7UL3 - chains A and C of the 4 polymer chains in the assembly; structure by electron microscopy, 3.00 A resolution.

# Chain A
Protein: Histamine H2 receptor
Source organism: Homo sapiens
UniProtKB: chimeric construct of P25021, A0A8B8VNB6: residues 1-199 from P25021 (HRH2_HUMAN) positions 1-199 (same numbers); residues 202-245 from A0A8B8VNB6 positions 246-285 (offset varies); residues 246-359 from P25021 (HRH2_HUMAN) positions 246-359 (same numbers)
Amino-acid sequence (400 residues; numbered -38 to 365; 4 numbers in that range are skipped by the numbering (no residue carries them; nothing is unmodelled there); the number before each row is that of its first residue; numbers below 1 keep their minus sign (Asp-38 is residue -38)):
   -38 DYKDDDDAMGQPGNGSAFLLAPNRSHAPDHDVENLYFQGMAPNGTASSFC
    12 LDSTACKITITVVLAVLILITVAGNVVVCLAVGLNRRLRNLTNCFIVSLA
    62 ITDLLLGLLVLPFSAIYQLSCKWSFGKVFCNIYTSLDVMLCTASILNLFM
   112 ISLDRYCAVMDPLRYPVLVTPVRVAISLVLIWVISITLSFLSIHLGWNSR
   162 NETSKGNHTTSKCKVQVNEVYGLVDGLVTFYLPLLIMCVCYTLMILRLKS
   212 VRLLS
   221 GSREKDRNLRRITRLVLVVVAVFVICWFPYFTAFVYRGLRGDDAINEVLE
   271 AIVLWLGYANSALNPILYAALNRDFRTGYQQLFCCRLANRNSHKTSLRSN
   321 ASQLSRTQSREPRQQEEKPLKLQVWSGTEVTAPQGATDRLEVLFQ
Not modelled in the structure: -38 to 15, 159-173, 221, 304-365
Cystine bridges: Cys91-Cys174
Sequence notes: expression tag (-38 to 0, 360-365); linker (200-201)
Residues lining bound ligands: famotidine (FO9): Asp98, Val99, Cys102, Thr103, Cys174, Lys175, Val176, Asp186, Thr190, Trp247, Tyr250, Phe254, Arg257, Glu270, Leu274, Tyr278
Swiss-Prot annotation at these positions:
  - site: Asp98 (Essential for histamine binding), Asp186 (Essential for tiotidine binding and implicated in H2 selectivity), Thr190 (Implicated in histamine binding)
  - glycosylation: Asn4 (N-linked (GlcNAc...) asparagine)
  - lipidation: Cys305 (S-palmitoyl cysteine)

# Chain C
Protein: Nanobody 6M
Source organism: synthetic construct
Notes: antibody fragment or engineered binder
Amino-acid sequence (131 residues; numbered 3 to 133; the number before each row is that of its first residue):
     3 QRQLVESGGGLVQPGGSLRLSCAASGTIFRLYDMGWFRQAPGKEREGVAS
    53 ITSGGSTKYADSVKGRFTISRDNAKNTVYLQMNSLEPEDTAVYYCNAEYR
   103 TGIWEELLDGWGKGTPVTVSSHHHHHHEPEA
Not modelled in the structure: 3, 28-30, 124-133
Cystine bridges: Cys24-Cys97

# Interface between chain A and chain C
Residue-residue contacts (11; chain A residue first):
  Leu209(A) - Trp106(C)  hydrophobic
  Lys210(A) - Ile105(C)
  Arg213(A) - Tyr34(C)
  Arg213(A) - Arg102(C)  hydrogen bond (backbone-side chain)
  Arg223(A) - Leu109(C)  hydrogen bond (side chain-backbone)
  Arg223(A) - Asp111(C)  salt bridge
  Asp226(A) - Arg102(C)  salt bridge
  Arg230(A) - Arg102(C)
  Arg230(A) - Ile105(C)  hydrogen bond (side chain-backbone)
  Arg230(A) - Trp106(C)
  Arg234(A) - Trp106(C)
Other interface residues (no listed pair), chain A (12 interface residues in all): Ile206, Ser211, Val212, Thr233, Leu237
Other interface residues (no listed pair), chain C (10 interface residues in all): Phe31, Arg32, Glu107, Leu110

# Overview
The interface between chain A and chain C involves 12 residues on one side and 10 on the other; the contacts
include 3 hydrogen bonds and 2 salt bridges. Polar contacts include Arg223(A)-Asp111(C), Asp226(A)-Arg102(C)
and Arg213(A)-Arg102(C). Ligands of chain A: famotidine.
Chain A is Histamine H2 receptor (Homo sapiens) and chain C is Nanobody 6M (synthetic construct); the
structure, CryoEM Structure of Inactive H2R Bound to Famotidine, Nb6M, and NabFab, was determined by electron
microscopy (same publication as 7UL2, 7UL4 and 7UL5).
